Entry 6D3R (electron microscopy, 4.30 A resolution (low resolution: residue-level contacts below are approximate; hydrogen-bond / salt-bridge calls are withheld)); this record covers chain A.

# Chain A
Molecule: Cystic fibrosis transmembrane conductance regulator
Source organism: Gallus gallus
Notes: EC 3.6.3.49
Chain sequence (1437 residues; row label = number of the first residue in the row; note: 32 numbers in that range are skipped by the numbering (no residue carries them; nothing is unmodelled there)):
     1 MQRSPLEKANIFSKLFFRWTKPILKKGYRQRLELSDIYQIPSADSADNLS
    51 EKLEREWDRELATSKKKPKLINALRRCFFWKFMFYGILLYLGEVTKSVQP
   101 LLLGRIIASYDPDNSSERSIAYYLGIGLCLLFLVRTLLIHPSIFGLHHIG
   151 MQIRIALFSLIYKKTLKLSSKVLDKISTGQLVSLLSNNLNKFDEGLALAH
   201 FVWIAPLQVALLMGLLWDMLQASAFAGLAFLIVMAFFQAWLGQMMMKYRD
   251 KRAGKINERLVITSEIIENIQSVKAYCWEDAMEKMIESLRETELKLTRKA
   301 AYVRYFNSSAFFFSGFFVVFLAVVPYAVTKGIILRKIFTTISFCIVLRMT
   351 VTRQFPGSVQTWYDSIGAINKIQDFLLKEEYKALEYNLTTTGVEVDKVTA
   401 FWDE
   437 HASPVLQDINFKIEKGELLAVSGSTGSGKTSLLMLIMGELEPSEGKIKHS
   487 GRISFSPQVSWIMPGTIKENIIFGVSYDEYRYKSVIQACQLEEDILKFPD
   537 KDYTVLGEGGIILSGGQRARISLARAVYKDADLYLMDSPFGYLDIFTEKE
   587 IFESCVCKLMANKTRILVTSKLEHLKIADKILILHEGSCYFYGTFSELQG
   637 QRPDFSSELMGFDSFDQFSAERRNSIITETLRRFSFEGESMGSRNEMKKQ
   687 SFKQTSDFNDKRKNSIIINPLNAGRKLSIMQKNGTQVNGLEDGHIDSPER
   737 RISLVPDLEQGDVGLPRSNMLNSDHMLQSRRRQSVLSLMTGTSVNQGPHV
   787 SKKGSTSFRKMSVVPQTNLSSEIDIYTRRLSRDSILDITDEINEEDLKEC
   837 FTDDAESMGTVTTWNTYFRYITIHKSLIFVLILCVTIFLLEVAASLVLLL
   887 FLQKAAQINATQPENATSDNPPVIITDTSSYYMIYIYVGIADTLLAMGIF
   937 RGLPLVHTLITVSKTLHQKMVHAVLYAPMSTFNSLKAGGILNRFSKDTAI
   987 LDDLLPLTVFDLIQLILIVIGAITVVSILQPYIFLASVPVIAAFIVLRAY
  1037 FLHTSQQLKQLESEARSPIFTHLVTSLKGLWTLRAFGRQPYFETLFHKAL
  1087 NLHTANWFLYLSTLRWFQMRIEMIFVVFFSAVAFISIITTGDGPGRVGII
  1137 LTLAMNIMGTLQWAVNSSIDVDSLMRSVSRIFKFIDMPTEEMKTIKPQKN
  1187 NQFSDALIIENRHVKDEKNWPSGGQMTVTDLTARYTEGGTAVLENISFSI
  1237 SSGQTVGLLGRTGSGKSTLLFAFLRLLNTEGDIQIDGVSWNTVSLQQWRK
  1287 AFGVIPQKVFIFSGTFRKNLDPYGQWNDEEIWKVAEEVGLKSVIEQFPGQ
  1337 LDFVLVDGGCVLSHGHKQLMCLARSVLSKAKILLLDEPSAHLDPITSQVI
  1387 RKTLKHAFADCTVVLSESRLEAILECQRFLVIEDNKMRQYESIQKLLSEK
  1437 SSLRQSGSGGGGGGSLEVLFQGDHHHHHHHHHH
Unresolved in the structure: 1-41, 673-849, 889-916, 1173-1208, 1442-1469
Residues lining bound ligands:
  - ATP (adenosine-5'-triphosphate), molecule 1: Ser170, Asp174, Trp402, Thr461, Gly462, Ser463, Gly464, Lys465, Thr466, Ser467, Gln494
  - ATP, molecule 2: Tyr1221, Arg1247, Thr1248, Gly1249, Ser1250, Gly1251, Lys1252, Ser1253, Thr1254

# In short
Ligands of chain A: ATP.
Chain A is Cystic fibrosis transmembrane conductance regulator (Gallus gallus); the structure,
Thermostablilized dephosphorylated chicken CFTR, was determined by electron microscopy together with 6D3S from
the same study.
